4R2U - chains A and D; structure by X-ray diffraction, 2.30 A resolution.

Chain A (and D):
Molecule: Peroxisome proliferator-activated receptor gamma
Source organism: Homo sapiens
Notes: chain D of this document is another copy of the same molecule, construct and numbering; everything in this record applies to it too
Reference sequence: P37231 (PPARG_HUMAN); residues 203-477 here correspond to UniProt positions 231-505 (UniProt number = residue number + 28)
Chain sequence (275 residues; each row starts with the number of its first residue):
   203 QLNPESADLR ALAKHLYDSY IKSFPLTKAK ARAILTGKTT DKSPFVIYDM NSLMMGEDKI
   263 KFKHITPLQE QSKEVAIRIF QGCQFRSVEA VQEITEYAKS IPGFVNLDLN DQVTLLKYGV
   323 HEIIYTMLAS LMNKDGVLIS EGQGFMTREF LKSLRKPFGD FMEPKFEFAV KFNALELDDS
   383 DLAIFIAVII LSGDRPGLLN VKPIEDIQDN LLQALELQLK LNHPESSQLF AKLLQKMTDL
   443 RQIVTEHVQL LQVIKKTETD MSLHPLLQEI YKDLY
Not modelled in the structure: 203-204, 240-241, 264-273, 477 (chain D: 203-207, 269-274, 461-465, 476-477)
Small-molecule neighbours: 3JX (4'-[(2,3-dimethyl-5-{[(1S)-1-(4-nitrophenyl)ethyl]carbamoyl}-1H-indol-1-yl)methyl]biphenyl-2-carboxylic acid): Arg280, Ile281, Phe282, Gly284, Cys285, Gln286, Arg288, Ser289, Ala292, His323, Ile326, Tyr327, Leu330, Leu333, Val339, Leu340, Ile341, Ser342, Phe363, Met364, Lys367, His449, Leu453, Leu465, Leu469, Tyr473
Swiss-Prot annotation at these positions:
  - motif: Pro467 to Asp475 (9aaTAD)
  - binding site (rosiglitazone): Gln286 to Ser289, His323, His449, Tyr473
  - cross-link: Lys224 (Glycyl lysine isopeptide (Lys-Gly) (interchain with G-Cter in ubiquitin))
From the paper describing this entry:
  - binding site for 3JX: Phe282
  - mutagenesis - F282A: increased signaling in response to 3JX
  - mutagenesis - F282A: increased signaling in response to SR2595

Interface between chain A and chain D:
Pairs across the interface (22; chain A residue first):
  Gln410(A) with Gln437(D), hydrogen bond
  Asp411(A) with Lys434(D), salt bridge
  Leu414(A) with Ala433(D), hydrophobic; Gln437(D)
  Gln415(A) with Ser429(D); Gln430(D)
  Glu418(A) with Glu418(D); Phe432(D)
  Lys422(A) with Glu418(D), salt bridge
  Ser429(A) with Leu414(D)
  Gln430(A) with Leu414(D)
  Phe432(A) with Ala433(D), hydrophobic; Leu436(D), hydrophobic
  Lys434(A) with Glu407(D)
  Leu436(A) with Gln437(D); Thr440(D)
  Gln437(A) with Asp396(D); Thr440(D); Arg443(D)
  Thr440(A) with Thr440(D); Arg443(D)
  Arg443(A) with Gln444(D), hydrogen bond
Other interface residues (no listed pair), chain A (18 interface residues in all): Asp396, Glu407, Glu427, Ala433
Other interface residues (no listed pair), chain D (18 interface residues in all): Lys373, Asp411, Met439, Asp441

Summary:
The chain A/chain D interface involves 18 residues from each chain; the contacts include 2 hydrogen bonds and
2 salt bridges. Polar contacts include Asp411(A)-Lys434(D), Lys422(A)-Glu418(D) and Gln410(A)-Gln437(D).
Ligands of chain A: compound 3JX. The paper reports a binding site for 3JX at Phe282(A); F282A of chain A
increases signaling in response to 3JX.
Chain A and chain D are both Peroxisome proliferator-activated receptor gamma (Homo sapiens); the structure,
Crystal Structure of PPARgamma in complex with SR1664, was determined by X-ray diffraction together with 4R6S
from the same study.
